Entry 3X35 (X-ray diffraction, 0.95 A resolution); this record covers chain A.

== Chain A ==
Molecule: Cytochrome b5
Source organism: Sus scrofa
Notes: fragment: n-terminal domain
UniProtKB: P00172 (CYB5_PIG); residues 1-94 here = UniProt positions 1-94
Sequence (94 residues; each row starts with the number of its first residue):
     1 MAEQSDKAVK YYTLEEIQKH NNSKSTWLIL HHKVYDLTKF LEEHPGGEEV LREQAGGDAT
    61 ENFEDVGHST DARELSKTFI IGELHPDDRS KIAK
Disordered / not traced: 1-7
Curated features (UniProtKB/Swiss-Prot):
  - binding site (heme): H44, H68
  - modified residue: A2 (N-acetylalanine), K7 (N6-acetyllysine), K10 (N6-acetyllysine), K19 (N6-acetyllysine)
Ion coordination: heme Fe: H44, H68
Small-molecule neighbours: heme (HEM): L28, L30, Y35, L37, F40, H44, P45, G46, V50, L51, Q54, A59, N62, F63, V66, G67, H68, S69, A72, L75, S76, F79
What the authors report for this chain:
  - heme coordination: H44, H68
  - binding site for heme: H32, S69
  - interface residues: R89

== In short ==
Bound to chain A: heme. The heme Fe site is built by H44 and H68. Curated annotation (UniProt) lists
heme-binding residues H44 and H68. From the paper: a binding site for heme at H32 and S69; the interface
residue R89.
Chain A is Cytochrome b5 (Sus scrofa); the structure, Crystal structure of the reduced form of the solubilized
domain of porcine cytochrome b5 in form ..., was determined by X-ray diffraction, deposited together with
3X32, 3X33 and 3X34.
